PDB entry 7EY9 | electron microscopy, 3.40 A resolution | chains b and w of the 36 polymer chains in the assembly

== Chain b ==
Molecule: Tail fiber protein
From: Escherichia phage T7
UniProtKB: P03748 (FIBER_BPT7); numbering as in UniProt (aligned over 1-553)
Amino-acid sequence (553 residues; row label = number of the first residue in the row):
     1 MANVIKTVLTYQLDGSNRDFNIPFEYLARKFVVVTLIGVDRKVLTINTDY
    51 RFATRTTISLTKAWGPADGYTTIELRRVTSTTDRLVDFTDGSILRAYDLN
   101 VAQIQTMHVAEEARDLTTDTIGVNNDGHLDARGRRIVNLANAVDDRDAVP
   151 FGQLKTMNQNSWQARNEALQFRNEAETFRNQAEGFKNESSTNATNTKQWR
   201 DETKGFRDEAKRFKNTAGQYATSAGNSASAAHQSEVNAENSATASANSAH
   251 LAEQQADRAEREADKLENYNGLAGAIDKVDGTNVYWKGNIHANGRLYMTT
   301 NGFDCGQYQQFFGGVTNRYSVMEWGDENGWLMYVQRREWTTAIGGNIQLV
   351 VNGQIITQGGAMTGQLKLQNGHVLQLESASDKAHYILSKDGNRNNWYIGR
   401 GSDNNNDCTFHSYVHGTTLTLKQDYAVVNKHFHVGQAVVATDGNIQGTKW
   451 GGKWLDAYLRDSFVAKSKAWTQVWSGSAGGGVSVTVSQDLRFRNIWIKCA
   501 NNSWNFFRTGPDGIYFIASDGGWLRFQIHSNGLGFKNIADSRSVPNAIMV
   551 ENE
Not modelled in the structure: 1-4, 139-553

== Chain w ==
Molecule: Tail tubular protein gp12
From: Escherichia phage T7
UniProtKB: P03747 (TUBE2_BPT7); residue numbers follow UniProt; this construct covers 1-794
Amino-acid sequence (794 residues; row label = number of the first residue in the row):
     1 MALISQSIKNLKGGISQQPDILRYPDQGSRQVNGWSSETEGLQKRPPLVF
    51 LNTLGDNGALGQAPYIHLINRDEHEQYYAVFTGSGIRVFDLSGNEKQVRY
   101 PNGSNYIKTANPRNDLRMVTVADYTFIVNRNVVAQKNTKSVNLPNYNPNQ
   151 DGLINVRGGQYGRELIVHINGKDVAKYKIPDGSQPEHVNNTDAQWLAEEL
   201 AKQMRTNLSDWTVNVGQGFIHVTAPSGQQIDSFTTKDGYADQLINPVTHY
   251 AQSFSKLPPNAPNGYMVKIVGDASKSADQYYVRYDAERKVWTETLGWNTE
   301 DQVLWETMPHALVRAADGNFDFKWLEWSPKSCGDVDTNPWPSFVGSSIND
   351 VFFFRNRLGFLSGENIILSRTAKYFNFYPASIANLSDDDPIDVAVSTNRI
   401 AILKYAVPFSEELLIWSDEAQFVLTASGTLTSKSVELNLTTQFDVQDRAR
   451 PFGIGRNVYFASPRSSFTSIHRYYAVQDVSSVKNAEDITSHVPNYIPNGV
   501 FSICGSGTENFCSVLSHGDPSKIFMYKFLYLNEELRQQSWSHWDFGENVQ
   551 VLACQSISSDMYVILRNEFNTFLARISFTKNAIDLQGEPYRAFMDMKIRY
   601 TIPSGTYNDDTFTTSIHIPTIYGANFGRGKITVLEPDGKITVFEQPTAGW
   651 NSDPWLRLSGNLEGRMVYIGFNINFVYEFSKFLIKQTADDGSTSTEDIGR
   701 LQLRRAWVNYENSGTFDIYVENQSSNWKYTMAGARLGSNTLRAGRLNLGT
   751 GQYRFPVVGNAKFNTVYILSDETTPLNIIGCGWEGNYLRRSSGI
Not modelled in the structure: 1-2

== How chain b and chain w interact ==
Pairs across the interface (14):
  Asp90(b) - Leu736(w)
  Asp90(b) - Gly737(w)
  Gly91(b) - Arg735(w)
  Gly91(b) - Leu736(w)  hydrogen bond (backbone-backbone)
  Ser92(b) - Leu736(w)  hydrogen bond (backbone-backbone)
  Ile93(b) - Tyr710(w)
  Ile93(b) - Ala732(w)
  Ile93(b) - Gly733(w)
  Ile93(b) - Arg735(w)
  Leu94(b) - Ala732(w)
  Leu94(b) - Leu736(w)  hydrophobic
  Arg95(b) - Thr730(w)  hydrogen bond (side chain-backbone)
  Arg95(b) - Ala732(w)
  Arg95(b) - Tyr753(w)
Other interface residues (no listed pair), chain b (7 interface residues in all): Thr89
Other interface residues (no listed pair), chain w (11 interface residues in all): Met731, Ala734, Leu741

== Summary ==
Chain b and chain w form an interface of 7 and 11 residues respectively, with 3 hydrogen bonds. Polar contacts
include Arg95(b)-Thr730(w), Gly91(b)-Leu736(w) and Ser92(b)-Leu736(w).
Chain b is Tail fiber protein and chain w is Tail tubular protein gp12, both from Escherichia phage T7; the
structure, tail proteins, was determined by electron microscopy (same publication as 7EY6, 7EY7, 7EY8 and
7EYB).
